Entry 7BHQ (electron microscopy, 3.20 A resolution); this record covers chains A and B of the 5 polymer chains in the assembly.

== Chain A (and B) ==
Name: Basal-body rod modification protein FlgD
Source organism: Salmonella enterica subsp. enterica serovar Typhi
Notes: chain B of this document is another copy of the same molecule, construct and numbering; everything in this record applies to it too
Reference sequence: P0A1I9 (FLGD_SALTY); numbering as in UniProt (aligned over 1-232)
Chain sequence (232 residues; row label = number of the first residue in the row):
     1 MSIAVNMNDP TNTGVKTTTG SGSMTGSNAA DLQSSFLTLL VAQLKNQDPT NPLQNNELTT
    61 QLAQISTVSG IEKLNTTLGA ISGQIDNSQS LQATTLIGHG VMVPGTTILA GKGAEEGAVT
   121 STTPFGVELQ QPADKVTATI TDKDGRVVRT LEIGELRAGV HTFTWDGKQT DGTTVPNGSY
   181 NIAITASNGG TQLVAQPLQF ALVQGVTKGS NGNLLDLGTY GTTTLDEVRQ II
Disordered / not traced: 1-31 (chain B: 1-28)

== Chain A / chain B interface ==
Residue-residue contacts (63):
  Gln54(A) with Asn51(B)
  Asn55(A) with Gln43(B), hydrogen bond (backbone-side chain); Asn46(B)
  Asn56(A) with Gln43(B); Leu53(B)
  Glu57(A) with Gln43(B)
  Leu58(A) with Gln43(B)
  Thr59(A) with Leu39(B); Gln43(B); Gln61(B)
  Thr60(A) with Glu57(B); Gln61(B)
  Leu62(A) with Leu39(B), hydrophobic
  Ala63(A) with Phe36(B), hydrophobic; Gln64(B); Val68(B)
  Ser66(A) with Phe36(B)
  Thr67(A) with Gln64(B), hydrogen bond; Val68(B)
  Gly70(A) with Ile71(B); Asn75(B)
  Lys73(A) with Glu72(B), salt bridge; Asn75(B)
  Leu74(A) with Ile71(B), hydrophobic; Asn75(B), hydrogen bond (backbone-side chain); Leu78(B), hydrophobic
  Thr77(A) with Leu78(B)
  Leu78(A) with Leu78(B), hydrophobic
  Ile81(A) with Leu78(B), hydrophobic; Ser82(B); Ile85(B), hydrophobic
  Gln84(A) with Ser82(B); Ile85(B); Asp86(B); Gln89(B)
  Asn87(A) with Gln89(B), hydrogen bond (backbone-side chain); Leu225(B); Asp226(B), hydrogen bond (side chain-backbone); Arg229(B)
  Ser88(A) with Gln89(B)
  Leu91(A) with Leu225(B), hydrophobic
  Gln92(A) with Gln92(B), hydrogen bond
  Thr94(A) with His99(B)
  Ile97(A) with Ile231(B), hydrophobic; Ile232(B)
  Gln204(A) with Ile231(B); Ile232(B)
  Gly205(A) with Ile231(B)
  Val206(A) with Arg229(B); Gln230(B); Ile231(B), hydrogen bond (backbone-backbone)
  Thr207(A) with Val160(B); Arg229(B); Gln230(B), hydrogen bond
  Lys208(A) with Val160(B); Val228(B); Arg229(B), hydrogen bond (backbone-backbone)
  Gly209(A) with Gly159(B); Val160(B)
  Ser210(A) with Ala158(B), hydrogen bond (side chain-backbone); Gly159(B), hydrogen bond (side chain-backbone)
  Asp216(A) with Thr162(B); Gln230(B), hydrogen bond
Also at the interface, not in a pair above, chain A (34 interface residues in all): Gln64, Ile71
Also at the interface, not in a pair above, chain B (37 interface residues in all): Thr67, Leu74, Ile81, Ala93, Thr95, Leu96

== In short ==
34 residues of chain A and 37 residues of chain B are in contact; the contacts include 12 hydrogen bonds and 1
salt bridge. Among the polar pairs are Lys73(A)-Glu72(B), Asn55(A)-Gln43(B) and Thr67(A)-Gln64(B).
Chain A and chain B are both Basal-body rod modification protein FlgD (Salmonella enterica subsp. enterica
serovar Typhi); the structure, In situ assembled Salmonella FlgD hook cap complex, was determined by electron
microscopy (same publication as 7BGL, 7BIN, 7BJ2, 7BK0 and 7NVG).
